Entry 7OO2 (X-ray diffraction, 2.16 A resolution); this record covers chains A and B.

[Chain A]
Protein: anti-MenX Fab heavy chain
Organism: Mus musculus
Notes: antibody fragment or engineered binder
Sequence (227 residues; numbered 1 to 227; the number before each row is that of its first residue):
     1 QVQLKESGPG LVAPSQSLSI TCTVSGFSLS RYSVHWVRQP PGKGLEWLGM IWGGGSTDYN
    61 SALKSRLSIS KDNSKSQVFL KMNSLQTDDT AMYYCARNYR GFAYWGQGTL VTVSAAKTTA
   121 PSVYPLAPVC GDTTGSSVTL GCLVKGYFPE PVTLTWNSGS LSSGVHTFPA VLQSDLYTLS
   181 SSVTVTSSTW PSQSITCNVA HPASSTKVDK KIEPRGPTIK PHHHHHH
Unresolved in the structure: 219-227
Disulfide bonds: C22-C95, C142-C197

[Chain B]
Protein: anti-MenX Fab light chain
Organism: Mus musculus
Notes: antibody fragment or engineered binder
Sequence (214 residues; numbered 1 to 214; the number before each row is that of its first residue):
     1 ETTVTQSPAS LSVATGEKVT IRCITSTDID DDMTWYQQKP GEPPKLLISE ATTLRPGVPS
    61 RFSASGYGTD FVFTIENTLS EDVADYYCLQ SDNMPYTFGG GTKLEIKRAD AAPTVSIFPP
   121 SSEQLTSGGA SVVCFLNNFY PKDINVKWKI DGSERQNGVL NSWTDQDSKD STYSMSSTLT
   181 LTKDEYERHN SYTCEATHKT STSPIVKSFN RNEC
Disulfide bonds: C23-C88, C134-C194

[Interface between chain A and chain B]
Contacting residue pairs (78):
  H35(A) with Y96(B)
  V37(A) with F98(B), hydrophobic
  Q39(A) with Q38(B), hydrogen bond; Y87(B), hydrogen bond
  K43(A) with Y87(B)
  G44(A) with Y87(B)
  L45(A) with P44(B), hydrophobic; Y87(B), hydrophobic; F98(B), hydrophobic
  W47(A) with M94(B), hydrophobic; P95(B), hydrophobic; Y96(B)
  M50(A) with M94(B), hydrophobic
  D58(A) with M94(B)
  N60(A) with P95(B)
  Y94(A) with Q38(B), hydrogen bond; E42(B); P43(B), hydrophobic
  Y99(A) with R55(B), hydrogen bond (backbone-side chain)
  R100(A) with L46(B); S49(B); E50(B), salt bridge; R55(B), hydrogen bond (backbone-side chain)
  G101(A) with T34(B); Y36(B)
  F102(A) with Y36(B), hydrogen bond (backbone-side chain); L46(B); L89(B), hydrophobic; Y96(B), hydrophobic
  A103(A) with L46(B), hydrophobic; R55(B)
  W105(A) with P43(B), hydrophobic; P44(B), hydrogen bond (side chain-backbone)
  G106(A) with P43(B)
  Y124(A) with S121(B); E123(B); Q124(B); S127(B), hydrogen bond
  P125(A) with S121(B); E123(B)
  L126(A) with F118(B); V133(B), hydrophobic
  A127(A) with F118(B)
  P128(A) with F118(B), hydrophobic
  V129(A) with I117(B); P119(B)
  C130(A) with C214(B), disulfide
  T139(A) with S116(B); F118(B)
  G141(A) with F135(B)
  L143(A) with S131(B)
  K145(A) with Q124(B); S131(B); T180(B)
  H166(A) with N137(B); N138(B), hydrogen bond; S174(B), hydrogen bond
  F168(A) with F135(B), hydrophobic; N137(B); S162(B); T164(B); S174(B); M175(B); S176(B)
  P169(A) with S162(B), hydrogen bond (backbone-side chain); W163(B)
  V171(A) with L160(B), hydrophobic; N161(B); S162(B)
  Q173(A) with L160(B)
  S180(A) with S176(B), hydrogen bond
  S181(A) with F135(B)
  S182(A) with F135(B); N137(B), hydrogen bond
  K210(A) with E123(B), salt bridge
  R215(A) with P119(B), hydrogen bond (side chain-backbone); P120(B), hydrogen bond (side chain-backbone); S121(B)
Interface residues without a listed pair, chain A (47 interface residues in all): E46, W52, N98, Q107, D132, L140, T167, T184
Interface residues without a listed pair, chain B (42 interface residues in all): K207, F209
Inter-chain disulfides: C130(A)-C214(B)

[Summary]
Chain A and chain B form an interface of 47 and 42 residues respectively; the contacts include 1 disulfide
bond, 15 hydrogen bonds and 2 salt bridges. Among the polar pairs are R100(A)-E50(B), K210(A)-E123(B) and
Q39(A)-Q38(B).
Here chain A is anti-MenX Fab heavy chain and chain B is anti-MenX Fab light chain, both from Mus musculus.
Entry 7OO2 (Crystal structure of an antibody targeting the capsular polysaccharide of serogroup X Neisseria
meningitidis (MenX)) was determined by X-ray diffraction.
